Entry 8S36 (electron microscopy, 2.90 A resolution); this record covers chains H and L of the 12 polymer chains in the assembly.

# Chain H
Molecule: crRNA
Organism: Klebsiella pneumoniae
Sequence (61 nucleotides; each row starts with the number of its first residue; numbers below 1 keep their minus sign (U-6 is residue -6)):
    -6 UUAUCGGCGAGACCGGGAUGCACCUCCCGAAGGGUCUCGGUGUUUCCCCU
    44 GCGUGCGGGGG
Not modelled in the structure: 31-54

# Chain L
Molecule: CRISPR type AFERR-associated protein Csf2
Organism: Klebsiella pneumoniae
Notes: engineered mutation(s): 6xHis-tag
Reference sequence: A0A333ESG5 (A0A333ESG5_KLEPN); residue numbers follow UniProt; this construct covers 1-343
Amino-acid sequence (350 residues; each row starts with the number of its first residue):
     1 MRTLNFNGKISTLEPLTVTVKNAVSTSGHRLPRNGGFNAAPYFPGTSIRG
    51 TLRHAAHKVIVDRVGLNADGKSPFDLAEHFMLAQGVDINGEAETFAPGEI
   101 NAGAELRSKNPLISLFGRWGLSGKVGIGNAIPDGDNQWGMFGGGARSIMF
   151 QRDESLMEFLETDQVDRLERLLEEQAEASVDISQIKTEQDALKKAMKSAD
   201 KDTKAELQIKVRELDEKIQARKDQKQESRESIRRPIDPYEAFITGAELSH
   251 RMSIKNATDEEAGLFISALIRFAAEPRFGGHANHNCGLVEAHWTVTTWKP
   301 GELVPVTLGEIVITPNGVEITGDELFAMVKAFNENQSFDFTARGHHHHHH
Not modelled in the structure: 22-26, 65-103, 143-235, 342-350
Differences from the reference sequence: expression tag (344-350)

# Interface between chain H and chain L
Pairs across the interface (19):
  G27(H) - Arg118(L)  phosphate contact
  G27(H) - Trp119(L)  sugar contact
  G27(H) - Leu121(L)  phosphate contact
  G27(H) - Ser122(L)  phosphate contact
  G27(H) - Gly123(L)  phosphate contact
  U28(H) - Arg49(L)  salt bridge to the phosphate
  U28(H) - Phe116(L)  phosphate contact
  U28(H) - Gly117(L)  phosphate contact
  U28(H) - Arg118(L)  phosphate contact
  U28(H) - Trp119(L)  base contact
  U28(H) - Leu121(L)  phosphate contact
  U28(H) - Ser122(L)  phosphate contact
  U28(H) - Gly123(L)  hydrogen bond to the phosphate
  C29(H) - Arg49(L)  salt bridge to the phosphate
  C29(H) - Arg53(L)  sugar contact
  U30(H) - Lys21(L)  hydrogen bond to the sugar
  U30(H) - Ser47(L)  sugar contact
  U30(H) - Gly50(L)  sugar contact
  U30(H) - Thr51(L)  base contact
Also at the interface, not in a pair above, chain L (16 interface residues in all): Thr46, His54, Gly279

# Overview
Chain H and chain L form an interface of 4 and 16 residues respectively, with 2 hydrogen bonds and 2 salt
bridges. Polar pairs include U30(H)-Lys21(L), U28(H)-Gly123(L) and U28(H)-Arg49(L).
Chain H is crRNA and chain L is CRISPR type AFERR-associated protein Csf2, both from Klebsiella pneumoniae;
the structure, DNA-bound Type IV-A3 CRISPR effector in complex with DinG helicase from K. pneumoniae (state
II), was determined by electron microscopy (same publication as 8RC2, 8RC3, 8RFJ, 8S35 and 8S37).
